PDB entry 4ZUV | X-ray diffraction, 2.30 A resolution | chains A and B of the 3 polymer chains in the assembly

== Chain A ==
Name: Classical MHC class I antigen
Source organism: Equus caballus
UniProt: Q860N6 (Q860N6_HORSE); residues 1-274 here correspond to UniProt positions 22-295 (UniProt number = residue number + 21)
Chain sequence (274 residues; each row starts with the number of its first residue):
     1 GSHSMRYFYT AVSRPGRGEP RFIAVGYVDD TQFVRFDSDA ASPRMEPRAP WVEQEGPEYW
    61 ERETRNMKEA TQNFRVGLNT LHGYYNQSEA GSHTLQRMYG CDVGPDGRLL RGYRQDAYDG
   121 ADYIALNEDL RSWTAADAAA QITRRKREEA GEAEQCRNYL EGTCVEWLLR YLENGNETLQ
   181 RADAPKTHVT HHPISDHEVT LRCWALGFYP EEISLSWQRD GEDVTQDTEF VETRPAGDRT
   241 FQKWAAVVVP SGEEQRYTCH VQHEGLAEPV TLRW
Cystine bridges: C101-C164, C203-C259

== Chain B ==
Name: Beta-2-microglobulin
Source organism: Mus musculus
UniProt: P01887 (B2MG_MOUSE); residues 1-99 here correspond to UniProt positions 21-119 (UniProt number = residue number + 20)
Chain sequence (99 residues; row label = number of the first residue in the row):
     1 IQKTPQIQVY SRHPPENGKP NILNCYVTQF HPPHIEIQML KNGKKIPKVE MSDMSFSKDW
    61 SFYILAHTEF TPTETDTYAC RVKHDSMAEP KTVYWDRDM
Construct notes: engineered mutation D85 (Ala105 in P01887)
Cystine bridges: C25-C80

== How chain A and chain B interact ==
Residue-residue contacts - 52 pairs, chain A then chain B:
  R6(A) - K58(B)
  F8(A) - S55(B)
  F8(A) - F56(B)  hydrophobic
  Y9(A) - F56(B)
  T10(A) - F56(B)
  T10(A) - F62(B)
  V12(A) - P33(B)  hydrophobic
  V25(A) - D53(B)
  V25(A) - S55(B)
  Y27(A) - Y63(B)  hydrogen bond
  Q32(A) - D53(B)  hydrogen bond
  R35(A) - D53(B)  salt bridge
  R48(A) - D53(B)  salt bridge
  T94(A) - H31(B)  hydrogen bond
  T94(A) - P33(B)
  Q96(A) - F56(B)
  Q96(A) - W60(B)  hydrogen bond (side chain-backbone)
  Q96(A) - F62(B)
  R97(A) - F56(B)
  M98(A) - F56(B)  hydrophobic
  M98(A) - K58(B)
  Q115(A) - W60(B)
  D116(A) - W60(B)
  A117(A) - W60(B)  hydrophobic
  D119(A) - H31(B)
  G120(A) - H31(B)
  G120(A) - W60(B)
  D122(A) - W60(B)  hydrogen bond
  H192(A) - D98(B)  salt bridge
  R202(A) - D98(B)  hydrogen bond (side chain-backbone)
  R202(A) - M99(B)
  W204(A) - D98(B)
  W204(A) - M99(B)
  L206(A) - P14(B)  hydrophobic
  V231(A) - Q8(B)
  E232(A) - Q8(B)  hydrogen bond (backbone-side chain)
  T233(A) - Y26(B)
  R234(A) - Q8(B)  hydrogen bond
  R234(A) - Y10(B)
  R234(A) - Y26(B)
  R234(A) - M99(B)  hydrogen bond (side chain-backbone)
  P235(A) - Y10(B)  hydrogen bond (backbone-side chain)
  P235(A) - N24(B)
  P235(A) - Y26(B)
  A236(A) - R12(B)  hydrogen bond (backbone-side chain)
  A236(A) - N24(B)  hydrogen bond (backbone-side chain)
  G237(A) - R12(B)
  G237(A) - L65(B)
  Q242(A) - Y10(B)
  Q242(A) - S11(B)
  Q242(A) - R12(B)
  W244(A) - M99(B)  hydrogen bond (side chain-backbone)
Other interface residues (no listed pair), chain A (37 interface residues in all): I23, A121, E229, D238
Other interface residues (no listed pair), chain B (21 interface residues in all): M54, D59

== Overview ==
Chain A and chain B form an interface of 37 and 21 residues respectively, with 13 hydrogen bonds and 3 salt
bridges. Among the polar pairs are R35(A)-D53(B), R48(A)-D53(B) and H192(A)-D98(B).
Here chain A is Classical MHC class I antigen (Equus caballus) and chain B is Beta-2-microglobulin (Mus
musculus). Entry 4ZUV (Crystal structure of Equine MHC I(Eqca-N*00602) in complexed with equine infectious
anaemia virus (EIAV) derived peptide ...) was determined by X-ray diffraction (same publication as 4ZUS, 4ZUT,
4ZUU and 4ZUW).
